PDB entry 6SK6 | electron microscopy, 3.20 A resolution | chains D and A of the 4 polymer chains in the assembly

# Chain D
Molecule: Rhinovirus B5 VP4
Organism: Human rhinovirus B5
Reference sequence: Q80SQ3 (Q80SQ3_9ENTO); residue numbers follow UniProt; this construct covers 1-69
Amino-acid sequence (69 residues; row label = number of the first residue in the row):
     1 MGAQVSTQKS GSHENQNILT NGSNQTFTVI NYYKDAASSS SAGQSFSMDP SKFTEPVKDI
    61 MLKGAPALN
Not modelled in the structure: 1-29

# Chain A
Molecule: Rhinovirus B5 VP1
Organism: Human rhinovirus B5
Reference sequence: Q7T659 (Q7T659_9ENTO); residues 1-288 here = UniProt positions 1-288
Amino-acid sequence (288 residues; numbered 1 to 288; the number before each row is that of its first residue):
     1 GLEDDLVEVI VDKAQQTLAS IKSDSKHTQK VPSLTANETG ATLPTTPSDS VETRTTLMHY
    61 TGSETTLENF LGRAACVHVV EIVNKRPTDT EEHRMQLLFN NWKINLSSLV QLRRKLEMFT
   121 YVRFDSEYTI IATSSQPNEA KFSSNLTIQA MFIPPGAPNP KKWDDYTWQS ATNPSVFFNV
   181 GKSARFSVPY LGIASAYNCF YDGYSHDNST TPYGINVLNH MGSMAFRVVN EHDNHTTHVK
   241 VRVYHRAKHI RAWVPRAPRA LEYLHIGRTN YKQSPQNPIK TRKTISTY
Not modelled in the structure: 1-15

# Interface between chain D and chain A
Pairs across the interface - 32 pairs, chain D then chain A:
  A37(D) - D125(A)
  A37(D) - S187(A)  hydrogen bond (backbone-side chain)
  A37(D) - P189(A)  hydrophobic
  A37(D) - K248(A)  hydrogen bond (backbone-side chain)
  S38(D) - S187(A)
  S38(D) - K248(A)
  S39(D) - K248(A)  hydrogen bond (backbone-side chain)
  S39(D) - H249(A)  hydrogen bond
  S40(D) - H249(A)  hydrogen bond (backbone-side chain)
  S41(D) - E68(A)
  S41(D) - R246(A)  hydrogen bond
  A42(D) - H249(A)
  F53(D) - P255(A)
  T54(D) - A41(A)
  T54(D) - T42(A)  hydrogen bond (backbone-backbone)
  E55(D) - L43(A)
  E55(D) - P44(A)
  V57(D) - T39(A)
  V57(D) - A41(A)  hydrophobic
  I60(D) - A41(A)  hydrophobic
  I60(D) - L43(A)  hydrophobic
  L62(D) - L43(A)
  L62(D) - P44(A)
  L62(D) - T45(A)
  K63(D) - K30(A)
  G64(D) - K30(A)
  G64(D) - V31(A)  hydrogen bond (backbone-backbone)
  G64(D) - P32(A)
  A67(D) - T35(A)
  A67(D) - A36(A)
  L68(D) - A36(A)  hydrophobic
  L68(D) - T39(A)
Other interface residues (no listed pair), chain D (18 interface residues in all): A36, M61
Other interface residues (no listed pair), chain A (22 interface residues in all): Q29, G40, V188

# Overview
The interface between chain D and chain A involves 18 residues on one side and 22 on the other, with 8
hydrogen bonds. Polar pairs include A37(D)-S187(A), A37(D)-K248(A) and S39(D)-K248(A).
Chain D is Rhinovirus B5 VP4 and chain A is Rhinovirus B5 VP1, both from Human rhinovirus B5; the structure,
Cryo-EM structure of rhinovirus-B5, was determined by electron microscopy, deposited together with 6SK5 and
6SK7.
